PDB entry 8EIT | electron microscopy, 2.80 A resolution | chains A and R of the 5 polymer chains in the assembly

# Chain A
Molecule: A modified Guanine nucleotide-binding protein G(q) subunit alpha
Organism: Homo sapiens
Sequence (238 residues; row label = number of the first residue in the row):
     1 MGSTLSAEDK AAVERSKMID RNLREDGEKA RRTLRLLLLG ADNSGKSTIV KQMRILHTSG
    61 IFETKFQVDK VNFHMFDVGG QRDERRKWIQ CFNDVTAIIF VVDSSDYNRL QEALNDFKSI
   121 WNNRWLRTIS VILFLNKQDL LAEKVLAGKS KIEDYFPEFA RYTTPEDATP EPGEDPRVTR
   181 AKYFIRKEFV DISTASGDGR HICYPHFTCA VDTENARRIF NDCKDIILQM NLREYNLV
Not modelled in the structure: 1-4, 54-56, 81-82, 171-173

# Chain R
Molecule: Free fatty acid receptor 1
Organism: Tequatrovirus T4
Notes: EC 3.2.1.17
UniProt: chimeric construct of P00720, O14842: residues -168 to -9 from P00720 (ENLYS_BPT4) positions 2-161 (UniProt number = residue number + 170); residues 2-300 from O14842 positions 2-300 (same numbers)
Sequence (501 residues; row label = number of the first residue in the row; numbers below 1 keep their minus sign (Met-200 is residue -200)):
  -200 MGKTIIALSY IFCLVFADYK DDDDAENLYF QGNIFEMLRI DEGLRLKIYK DTEGYYTIGI
  -140 GHLLTKSPSL NAAKSELDKA IGRNTNGVIT KDEAEKLFNQ DVDAAVRGIL RNAKLKPVYD
   -80 SLDAVRRAAL INMVFQMGET GVAGFTNSLR MLQQKRWDEA AVNLAKSRWY NQTPNRAKRV
   -20 ITTFRTGTWD AYLEVLFQGP EFDLPPQLSF GLYVAAFALG FPLNVLAIRG ATAHARLRLT
    40 PSLVYALNLG CSDLLLTVSL PLKAVEALAS GAWPLPASLC PVFAVAHFFP LYAGGGFLAA
   100 LSAGRYLGAA FPLGYQAFRR PCYSWGVCAA IWALVLCHLG LVFGLEAPGG WLDHSNTSLG
   160 INTPVNGSPV CLEAWDPASA GPARFSLSLL LFFLPLAITA FCYVGCLRAL ARSGLTHRRK
   220 LRAAWVAGGA LLTLLLCVGP YNASNVASFL YPNLGGSWRK LGLITGAWSV VLNPLVTGYL
   280 GRGPGLKTVC AARTQGGKSQ K
Not modelled in the structure: -200 to 2, 149-155, 165-166, 280-300
Sequence notes: initiating methionine (-200); expression tag (-199 to -169); conflict Gly-158 (Arg12 in P00720), Thr-116 (Cys54 in P00720), Ala-73 (Cys97 in P00720), Arg-33 (Ile137 in P00720); linker (-8 to 1)
Small-molecule neighbours: docosa-4,7,10,13,16,19-hexaenoic acid (HXA): Val84, Phe87, Tyr91, Leu138, Val141, Phe142, Leu171, Arg183, Leu186, Tyr240, Asn244, Arg258
Curated features (UniProtKB/Swiss-Prot):
  - active site (Proton donor/acceptor): Glu-159, Asp-150
  - binding site (substrate): Leu-138, Phe-66, Ser-53, Asn-38
From the paper describing this entry:
  - binding site for docosa-4,7,10,13,16,19-hexaenoic acid: Phe87, Arg183, Arg258
  - mutagenesis - F87A, W174A, R183E, Y240F: decreased signaling in response to docosa-4,7,10,13,16,19-hexaenoic acid
  - mutagenesis - F87A, W174A, R183E, Y240F: decreased signaling in response to gammaLA
  - mutagenesis - A102F, A102L: unchanged signaling in response to fatty acid
  - mutagenesis - G103D: decreased signaling in response to fatty acids
  - conformationally variable residues (helix shift, side-chain flip): His137, Val141, Leu144, Ala222, Gly227 to Gly228
  - contacts within the chain: Val141-Ala182, Leu144-Ser178

# How chain A and chain R interact
Contacting residue pairs (36; chain A residue first):
  Glu28(A) with Arg119(R), salt bridge
  Arg31(A) with Gln115(R); Arg118(R); Arg119(R)
  Arg32(A) with Ala116(R), hydrogen bond (side chain-backbone); Phe117(R)
  Asp198(A) with Arg218(R)
  Gly199(A) with Arg218(R)
  Phe220(A) with Leu112(R), hydrophobic
  Lys224(A) with Leu112(R)
  Ile227(A) with Pro111(R); Leu112(R), hydrophobic; Gln115(R)
  Leu228(A) with Gly107(R); Ala108(R), hydrophobic; Pro111(R); Ser212(R)
  Gln229(A) with Leu214(R)
  Asn231(A) with Gly107(R); Pro111(R), hydrogen bond (side chain-backbone); Tyr114(R); Gln115(R)
  Leu232(A) with Leu209(R), hydrophobic
  Glu234(A) with Thr39(R); Arg118(R), salt bridge; Tyr278(R)
  Tyr235(A) with Ser41(R); Leu100(R), hydrophobic; Gly103(R); Arg104(R); Tyr114(R), hydrogen bond
  Asn236(A) with Val225(R); Tyr278(R)
  Leu237(A) with Arg104(R); Ala222(R)
  Val238(A) with Arg218(R)
Also at the interface, not in a pair above, chain A (22 interface residues in all): Leu34, Val71, Cys223, Asp225, Met230
Also at the interface, not in a pair above, chain R (27 interface residues in all): Pro40, Tyr44, Arg221, Ala226, Gly277
Interface features reported in the paper:
  - specific contacts: Asn231(A)-Gln115(R) (hydrogen bond), Glu234(A)-Arg118(R) (salt bridge), Tyr235(A)-Tyr114(R) (hydrogen bond), Tyr278(R)-Glu234(A) (hydrogen bond)
  - interface residues, chain A: Leu228(A), Leu232(A), Leu237(A), Val238(A)
  - interface residues, chain R: Leu209(R), Leu214(R), Ala222(R), Val225(R)

# Summary
22 residues of chain A face 27 of chain R across their interface; the contacts include 3 hydrogen bonds and 2
salt bridges. Polar pairs include Glu28(A)-Arg119(R), Glu234(A)-Arg118(R) and Arg32(A)-Ala116(R). The paper
describes hydrogen bonds between Asn231(A) and Gln115(R), Tyr235(A) and Tyr114(R) and Tyr278(R) and Glu234(A);
a salt bridge between Glu234(A) and Arg118(R). The paper reports a binding site for
docosa-4,7,10,13,16,19-hexaenoic acid at Phe87(R), Arg183(R) and Arg258(R); F87A, W174A and R183E of chain R,
among others, reduce signaling in response to docosa-4,7,10,13,16,19-hexaenoic acid; 7 substitutions were
tested in all.
Chain A is A modified Guanine nucleotide-binding protein G(q) subunit alpha (Homo sapiens) and chain R is Free
fatty acid receptor 1 (Tequatrovirus T4); the structure, Structure of FFAR1-Gq complex bound to DHA, was
determined by electron microscopy (same publication as 8EJC and 8EJK).
